PDB entry 8EVJ | electron microscopy, 4.10 A resolution (low resolution: residue-level contacts below are approximate; hydrogen-bond / salt-bridge calls are withheld) | chains J and E of the 13 polymer chains in the assembly

== Chain J ==
Molecule: 167-nt DNA strand
Sequence (167 nucleotides; numbered -4 to 162; the number before each row is that of its first residue; numbers below 1 keep their minus sign (DT-4 is residue -4)):
    -4 TAGAAAAATAGGAACCCCACATGCCCTGTGTCTGCAAGTACAGAACTAGC
    46 CAGACAGACTGACCTATTTTTGTGAGGGGAATCGGGAAGTATCCATTGCT
    96 AAGACTCAGCAATGCTGCAACTCTCAGCAACCAGCTGAAGATCAGCAGCC
   146 GAGAGGCCCTGCACCTA
Not modelled in the structure: -4 to -2, 137-162

== Chain E ==
Name: Histone H3.1
From: Homo sapiens
UniProtKB: P68431 (H31_HUMAN); residues 0-135 here correspond to UniProt positions 1-136 (UniProt number = residue number + 1)
Sequence (136 residues; numbered 0 to 135; the number before each row is that of its first residue; numbering starts at 0):
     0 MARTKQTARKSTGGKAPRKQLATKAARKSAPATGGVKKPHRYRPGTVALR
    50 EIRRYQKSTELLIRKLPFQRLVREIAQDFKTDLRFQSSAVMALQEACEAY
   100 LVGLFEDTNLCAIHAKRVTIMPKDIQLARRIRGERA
Not modelled in the structure: 0-37, 134-135
Swiss-Prot annotation at these positions:
  - modified residue: Arg2 (Asymmetric dimethylarginine), Thr3 (Phosphothreonine), Lys4 (Allysine), Gln5 (5-glutamyl dopamine), Thr6 (Phosphothreonine), Arg8 (Citrulline), Lys9 (N6,N6,N6-trimethyllysine), Ser10 (ADP-ribosylserine), Thr11 (Phosphothreonine), Lys14 (N6-(2-hydroxyisobutyryl)lysine), Arg17 (Asymmetric dimethylarginine), Lys18 (N6-(2-hydroxyisobutyryl)lysine), Lys23 (N6-(2-hydroxyisobutyryl)lysine), Arg26 (Citrulline), Lys27 (N6,N6,N6-trimethyllysine), Ser28 (ADP-ribosylserine), Lys36 (N6,N6,N6-trimethyllysine), Lys37 (N6-methyllysine), Tyr41 (Phosphotyrosine), Lys56 (N6,N6,N6-trimethyllysine) and 8 more in UniProt
  - lipidation: Lys18 (N6-decanoyllysine)

== Chain J / chain E interface ==
Residue-residue contacts (19):
  DA75(J) - Arg40(E)
  DA75(J) - Gly44(E)
  DA76(J) - Arg40(E)
  DA76(J) - Pro43(E)
  DA76(J) - Gly44(E)
  DA76(J) - Thr45(E)
  DA76(J) - Val46(E)
  DA76(J) - Ala47(E)
  DT77(J) - Arg40(E)
  DT77(J) - Tyr41(E)
  DG84(J) - Arg63(E)
  DG84(J) - Leu65(E)
  DG84(J) - Pro66(E)
  DG84(J) - Arg69(E)
  DT85(J) - Arg63(E)
  DT85(J) - Lys64(E)
  DT85(J) - Leu65(E)
  DG93(J) - Arg83(E)
  DC94(J) - Arg83(E)
Interface residues without a listed pair, chain E (15 interface residues in all): Arg42, Glu50

== Summary ==
7 residues of chain J face 15 of chain E across their interface.
Chain J is a 167-nt DNA strand and chain E is Histone H3.1 (Homo sapiens); the structure, CX3CR1 nucleosome
bound PU.1 and C/EBPa, was determined by electron microscopy together with 8EVH, 8EVI and 8SYP from the same
study.
